Entry 3GTQ (X-ray diffraction, 3.80 A resolution); this record covers chains A and B of the 12 polymer chains in the assembly.

== Chain A ==
Molecule: DNA-directed RNA polymerase II subunit RPB1
From: Saccharomyces cerevisiae
Notes: EC 2.7.7.6; fragment: DNA-directed RNA polymerase II largest subunit
UniProtKB: P04050 (RPB1_YEAST); numbering as in UniProt (aligned over 1-1733)
Sequence (1733 residues; each row starts with the number of its first residue):
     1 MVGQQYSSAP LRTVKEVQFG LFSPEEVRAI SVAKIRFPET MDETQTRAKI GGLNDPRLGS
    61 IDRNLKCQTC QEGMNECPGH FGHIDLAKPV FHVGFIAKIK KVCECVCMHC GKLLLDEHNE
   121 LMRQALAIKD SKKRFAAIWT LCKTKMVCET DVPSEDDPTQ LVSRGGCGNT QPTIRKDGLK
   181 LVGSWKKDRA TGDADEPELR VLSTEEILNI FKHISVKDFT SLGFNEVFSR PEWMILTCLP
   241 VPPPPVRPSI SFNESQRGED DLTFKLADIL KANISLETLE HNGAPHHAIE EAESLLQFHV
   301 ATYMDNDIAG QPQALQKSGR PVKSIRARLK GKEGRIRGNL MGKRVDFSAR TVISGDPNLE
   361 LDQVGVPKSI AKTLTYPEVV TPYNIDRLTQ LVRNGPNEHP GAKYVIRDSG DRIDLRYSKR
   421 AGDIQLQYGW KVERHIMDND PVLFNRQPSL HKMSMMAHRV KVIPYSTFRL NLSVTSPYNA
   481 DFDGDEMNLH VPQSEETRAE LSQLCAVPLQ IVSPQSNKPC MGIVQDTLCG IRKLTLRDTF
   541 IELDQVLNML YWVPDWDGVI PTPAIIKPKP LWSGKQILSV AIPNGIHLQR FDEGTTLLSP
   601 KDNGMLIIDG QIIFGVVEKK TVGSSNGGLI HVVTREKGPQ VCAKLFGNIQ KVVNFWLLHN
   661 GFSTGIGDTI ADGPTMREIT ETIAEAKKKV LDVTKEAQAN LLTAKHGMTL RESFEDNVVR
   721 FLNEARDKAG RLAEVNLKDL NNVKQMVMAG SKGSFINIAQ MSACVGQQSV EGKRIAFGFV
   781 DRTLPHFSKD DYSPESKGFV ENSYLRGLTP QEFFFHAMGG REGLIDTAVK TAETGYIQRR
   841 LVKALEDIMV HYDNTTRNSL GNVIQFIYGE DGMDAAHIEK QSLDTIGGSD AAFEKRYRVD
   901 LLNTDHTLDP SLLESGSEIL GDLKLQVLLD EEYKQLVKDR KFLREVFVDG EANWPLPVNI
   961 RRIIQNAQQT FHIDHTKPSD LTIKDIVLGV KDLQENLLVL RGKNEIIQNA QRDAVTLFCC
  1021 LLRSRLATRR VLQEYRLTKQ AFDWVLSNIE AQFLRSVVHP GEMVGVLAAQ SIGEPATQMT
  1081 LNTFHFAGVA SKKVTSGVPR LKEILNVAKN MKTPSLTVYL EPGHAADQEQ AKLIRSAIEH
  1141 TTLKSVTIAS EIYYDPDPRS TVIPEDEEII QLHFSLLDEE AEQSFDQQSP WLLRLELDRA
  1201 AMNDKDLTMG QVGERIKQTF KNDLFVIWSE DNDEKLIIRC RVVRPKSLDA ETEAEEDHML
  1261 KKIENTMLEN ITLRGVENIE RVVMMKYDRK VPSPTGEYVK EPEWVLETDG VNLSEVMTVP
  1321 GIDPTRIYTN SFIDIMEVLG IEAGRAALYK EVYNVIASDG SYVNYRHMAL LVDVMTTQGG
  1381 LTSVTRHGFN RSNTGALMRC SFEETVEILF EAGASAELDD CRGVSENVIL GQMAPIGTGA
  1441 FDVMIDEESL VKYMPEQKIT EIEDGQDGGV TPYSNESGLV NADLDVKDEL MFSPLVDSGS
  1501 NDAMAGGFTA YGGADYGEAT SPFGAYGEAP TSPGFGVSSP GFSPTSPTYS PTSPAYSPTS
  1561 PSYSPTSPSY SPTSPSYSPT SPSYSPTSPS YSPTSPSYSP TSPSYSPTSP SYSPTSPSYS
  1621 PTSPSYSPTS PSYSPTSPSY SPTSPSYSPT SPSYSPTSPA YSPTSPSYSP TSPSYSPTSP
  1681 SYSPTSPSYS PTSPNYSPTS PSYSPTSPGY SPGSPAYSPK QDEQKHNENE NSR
Unresolved in the structure: 1-2, 155-160, 187-198, 1082-1091, 1177-1186, 1244-1253, 1446-1733
Ion coordination: Zn2+ site 1: Cys67, Cys70; Zn2+ site 2 near Cys167 (its only coordinating residue here)

== Chain B ==
Molecule: DNA-directed RNA polymerase II subunit RPB2
From: Saccharomyces cerevisiae
Notes: EC 2.7.7.6; fragment: DNA-directed RNA polymerase II 140 kDa polypeptide
UniProtKB: P08518 (RPB2_YEAST); residues 1-1224 here = UniProt positions 1-1224
Sequence (1224 residues; each row starts with the number of its first residue):
     1 MSDLANSEKY YDEDPYGFED ESAPITAEDS WAVISAFFRE KGLVSQQLDS FNQFVDYTLQ
    61 DIICEDSTLI LEQLAQHTTE SDNISRKYEI SFGKIYVTKP MVNESDGVTH ALYPQEARLR
   121 NLTYSSGLFV DVKKRTYEAI DVPGRELKYE LIAEESEDDS ESGKVFIGRL PIMLRSKNCY
   181 LSEATESDLY KLKECPFDMG GYFIINGSEK VLIAQERSAG NIVQVFKKAA PSPISHVAEI
   241 RSALEKGSRF ISTLQVKLYG REGSSARTIK ATLPYIKQDI PIVIIFRALG IIPDGEILEH
   301 ICYDVNDWQM LEMLKPCVED GFVIQDRETA LDFIGRRGTA LGIKKEKRIQ YAKDILQKEF
   361 LPHITQLEGF ESRKAFFLGY MINRLLLCAL DRKDQDDRDH FGKKRLDLAG PLLAQLFKTL
   421 FKKLTKDIFR YMQRTVEEAH DFNMKLAINA KTITSGLKYA LATGNWGEQK KAMSSRAGVS
   481 QVLNRYTYSS TLSHLRRTNT PIGRDGKLAK PRQLHNTHWG LVCPAETPEG QACGLVKNLS
   541 LMSCISVGTD PMPIITFLSE WGMEPLEDYV PHQSPDATRV FVNGVWHGVH RNPARLMETL
   601 RTLRRKGDIN PEVSMIRDIR EKELKIFTDA GRVYRPLFIV EDDESLGHKE LKVRKGHIAK
   661 LMATEYQDIE GGFEDVEEYT WSSLLNEGLV EYIDAEEEES ILIAMQPEDL EPAEANEEND
   721 LDVDPAKRIR VSHHATTFTH CEIHPSMILG VAASIIPFPD HNQSPRNTYQ SAMGKQAMGV
   781 FLTNYNVRMD TMANILYYPQ KPLGTTRAME YLKFRELPAG QNAIVAIACY SGYNQEDSMI
   841 MNQSSIDRGL FRSLFFRSYM DQEKKYGMSI TETFEKPQRT NTLRMKHGTY DKLDDDGLIA
   901 PGVRVSGEDV IIGKTTPISP DEEELGQRTA YHSKRDASTP LRSTENGIVD QVLVTTNQDG
   961 LKFVKVRVRT TKIPQIGDKF ASRHGQKGTI GITYRREDMP FTAEGIVPDL IINPHAIPSR
  1021 MTVAHLIECL LSKVAALSGN EGDASPFTDI TVEGISKLLR EHGYQSRGFE VMYNGHTGKK
  1081 LMAQIFFGPT YYQRLRHMVD DKIHARARGP MQVLTRQPVE GRSRDGGLRF GEMERDCMIA
  1141 HGAASFLKER LMEASDAFRV HICGICGLMT VIAKLNHNQF ECKGCDNKID IYQIHIPYAA
  1201 KLLFQELMAM NITPRLYTDR SRDF
Unresolved in the structure: 1-19, 71-89, 135-163, 336-344, 438-445, 503-508, 669-677, 716-721, 920-932
Ion coordination: Zn2+: Cys1163, Cys1182, Cys1185

== Chain A / chain B interface ==
Pairs across the interface - 401 pairs, chain A then chain B:
  Gln4(A) - Phe1158(B)
  Gln4(A) - Arg1159(B)  hydrogen bond
  Gln5(A) - Leu1175(B)
  Tyr6(A) - Leu1175(B)
  Ser7(A) - His1161(B)
  Ser7(A) - Gln1193(B)
  Ser8(A) - Asn1178(B)  hydrogen bond
  Ser8(A) - Phe1180(B)
  Ala9(A) - Ile1191(B)
  Ala9(A) - Gln1193(B)
  Pro10(A) - Gln1193(B)  hydrogen bond (backbone-backbone)
  Leu11(A) - Gln1193(B)
  Leu11(A) - His1195(B)
  Arg12(A) - Tyr1192(B)
  Arg12(A) - Gln1193(B)  hydrogen bond (backbone-backbone)
  Arg12(A) - Ile1194(B)
  Arg12(A) - Thr1218(B)
  Thr13(A) - Thr1218(B)
  Val14(A) - Leu1216(B)  hydrophobic
  Val14(A) - Tyr1217(B)
  Lys15(A) - Tyr1217(B)  hydrogen bond (backbone-backbone)
  Lys15(A) - Thr1218(B)  hydrogen bond (side chain-backbone)
  Lys15(A) - Asp1219(B)
  Lys15(A) - Arg1220(B)  hydrogen bond (backbone-side chain)
  Glu16(A) - Arg1215(B)
  Glu16(A) - Tyr1217(B)  hydrogen bond (backbone-backbone)
  Glu16(A) - Ser1221(B)
  Val17(A) - Arg1215(B)
  Gln18(A) - Thr1213(B)
  Gln18(A) - Pro1214(B)
  Gln18(A) - Arg1215(B)  hydrogen bond (backbone-backbone)
  Phe19(A) - Thr1213(B)
  Gly20(A) - Ile1212(B)
  Gly20(A) - Thr1213(B)  hydrogen bond (backbone-backbone)
  Leu21(A) - Asn1211(B)
  Leu21(A) - Thr1213(B)  hydrogen bond (backbone-side chain)
  Phe22(A) - Leu1168(B)  hydrophobic
  Phe22(A) - Met1208(B)
  Phe22(A) - Asn1211(B)  hydrogen bond (backbone-backbone)
  Phe22(A) - Thr1213(B)
  Glu26(A) - Cys1166(B)
  Glu26(A) - Arg1215(B)  salt bridge
  Ala29(A) - Lys1183(B)
  Ala29(A) - Gly1184(B)
  Ile30(A) - Leu1168(B)  hydrophobic
  Ile30(A) - Thr1170(B)
  Ile30(A) - Lys1183(B)  hydrogen bond (backbone-side chain)
  Arg47(A) - Ser919(B)  hydrogen bond (side chain-backbone)
  Arg63(A) - Arg884(B)
  Gln68(A) - Ile1172(B)
  Thr69(A) - Lys1174(B)
  Cys70(A) - Ala1173(B)
  Gln71(A) - Leu1175(B)
  Met74(A) - Arg1116(B)
  Glu76(A) - Phe1158(B)
  Glu76(A) - Arg1159(B)  salt bridge
  Glu76(A) - Ala1173(B)
  Pro78(A) - Lys1201(B)  hydrogen bond (backbone-side chain)
  Pro78(A) - Gln1205(B)  hydrogen bond (backbone-side chain)
  Gly79(A) - Gln1205(B)  hydrogen bond (backbone-side chain)
  Phe81(A) - Gln1205(B)
  Phe81(A) - Met1208(B)  hydrophobic
  Phe81(A) - Ala1209(B)
  His92(A) - Met1210(B)  hydrogen bond (side chain-backbone)
  His92(A) - Asn1211(B)
  Phe228(A) - Arg1215(B)
  Leu236(A) - Asn1211(B)
  Leu239(A) - Ala1209(B)
  Pro240(A) - Met1208(B)
  Pro240(A) - Ala1209(B)  hydrophobic
  Pro240(A) - Asn1211(B)
  Pro242(A) - Ala1209(B)  hydrophobic
  Pro243(A) - Gln1205(B)
  Pro245(A) - Tyr1198(B)  hydrogen bond (backbone-side chain)
  Pro245(A) - Lys1201(B)
  Pro245(A) - Leu1202(B)
  Val246(A) - Leu1202(B)  hydrophobic
  Val246(A) - Gln1205(B)
  Val246(A) - Glu1206(B)
  Pro248(A) - Leu1114(B)
  Glu254(A) - Arg884(B)  salt bridge
  Glu254(A) - Ile918(B)
  Glu254(A) - Arg935(B)  salt bridge
  Ser255(A) - Ile918(B)
  Ser255(A) - Ser919(B)  hydrogen bond (side chain-backbone)
  Tyr303(A) - Ala1209(B)  hydrogen bond (side chain-backbone)
  Met304(A) - Met1210(B)  hydrophobic
  Arg320(A) - Gln469(B)  hydrogen bond (side chain-backbone)
  Arg320(A) - Lys470(B)
  Arg320(A) - Lys471(B)
  Pro321(A) - Lys471(B)
  Ile325(A) - Met1210(B)  hydrophobic
  Arg328(A) - Glu1206(B)
  Leu329(A) - Leu1203(B)  hydrophobic
  Leu329(A) - Glu1206(B)
  Lys332(A) - Glu1132(B)  salt bridge
  Arg335(A) - Leu1114(B)
  Arg335(A) - Leu1202(B)
  Arg335(A) - Glu1206(B)  salt bridge
  Ile336(A) - Leu1203(B)  hydrophobic
  Arg337(A) - Arg1129(B)
  Arg337(A) - Glu1132(B)  salt bridge
  Gly338(A) - Arg1129(B)  hydrogen bond (backbone-side chain)
  Asn339(A) - Gln1117(B)  hydrogen bond (backbone-side chain)
  Leu340(A) - Ala1199(B)  hydrophobic
  Leu340(A) - Ala1200(B)  hydrophobic
  Met341(A) - Glu1132(B)
  Met341(A) - Arg1135(B)  hydrogen bond
  Gly342(A) - Arg1129(B)
  Gly342(A) - Phe1130(B)
  Gly342(A) - Gly1131(B)
  Gly342(A) - Glu1132(B)
  Lys343(A) - Gln1117(B)
  Lys343(A) - Arg1129(B)
  Lys343(A) - Phe1130(B)  hydrogen bond (backbone-backbone)
  Lys343(A) - Leu1151(B)
  Lys343(A) - Ser1155(B)
  Lys343(A) - Asp1156(B)  salt bridge
  Lys343(A) - Pro1197(B)
  Arg344(A) - Gln1117(B)
  Arg344(A) - Pro1118(B)
  Arg344(A) - Val1119(B)
  Arg344(A) - Glu1120(B)
  Arg344(A) - Gly1127(B)  hydrogen bond (side chain-backbone)
  Arg344(A) - Leu1128(B)
  Arg344(A) - Arg1129(B)
  Arg344(A) - Ser1155(B)  hydrogen bond (backbone-side chain)
  Val345(A) - Pro1118(B)
  Val345(A) - Gly1127(B)
  Val345(A) - Leu1128(B)  hydrogen bond (backbone-backbone)
  Val345(A) - Arg1150(B)
  Val345(A) - Ala1154(B)
  Val345(A) - Ser1155(B)
  Asp346(A) - Arg1106(B)  salt bridge
  Asp346(A) - Arg1108(B)
  Asp346(A) - Gly1109(B)
  Asp346(A) - Met1111(B)
  Asp346(A) - Arg1150(B)  hydrogen bond (backbone-side chain)
  Asp346(A) - Ala1154(B)
  Asp346(A) - Ser1155(B)  hydrogen bond (side chain-backbone)
  Phe347(A) - Arg1106(B)  hydrogen bond (backbone-backbone)
  Phe347(A) - Ala1107(B)  hydrophobic
  Phe347(A) - Arg1108(B)
  Phe347(A) - Arg1150(B)  hydrogen bond (backbone-side chain)
  Phe347(A) - Ala1154(B)  hydrophobic
  Ser348(A) - Ala1105(B)
  Ser348(A) - Arg1106(B)  hydrogen bond (backbone-backbone)
  Ser348(A) - Leu1128(B)
  Ala349(A) - His1104(B)
  Ala349(A) - Ala1105(B)  hydrophobic
  Ala349(A) - Leu1128(B)
  Arg350(A) - Ile1103(B)
  Arg350(A) - His1104(B)  hydrogen bond (backbone-backbone)
  Arg350(A) - Leu1128(B)
  Thr351(A) - Ile1103(B)
  Val352(A) - Val1099(B)  hydrophobic
  Gly355(A) - Tyr833(B)
  Asp356(A) - Tyr833(B)  hydrogen bond
  Pro357(A) - Ser831(B)
  Pro357(A) - Gly832(B)
  Pro357(A) - Tyr833(B)
  Asn358(A) - Tyr833(B)  hydrogen bond
  Ile370(A) - Ile1103(B)  hydrophobic
  Ile370(A) - Ala1105(B)  hydrophobic
  Thr373(A) - Ala1105(B)
  Thr373(A) - Ala1107(B)
  Leu374(A) - Arg1106(B)
  Leu374(A) - Ala1107(B)  hydrophobic
  Arg412(A) - Arg1108(B)
  Glu433(A) - Arg1108(B)  salt bridge
  Leu443(A) - Met1138(B)  hydrophobic
  Leu443(A) - Phe1146(B)  hydrophobic
  Gln447(A) - Glu1134(B)  hydrogen bond
  Ser449(A) - Met1133(B)
  Ser449(A) - Glu1134(B)
  Ser449(A) - Cys1137(B)  hydrogen bond (backbone-side chain)
  His451(A) - Cys1137(B)  hydrogen bond (backbone-side chain)
  Lys452(A) - Ala1140(B)
  Lys452(A) - His1141(B)  hydrogen bond (backbone-side chain)
  Met455(A) - Phe1130(B)  hydrophobic
  Met455(A) - Glu1134(B)
  Met455(A) - Cys1137(B)  hydrophobic
  Met455(A) - Met1138(B)  hydrophobic
  Met455(A) - His1141(B)  hydrogen bond (backbone-side chain)
  Tyr465(A) - Ile976(B)  hydrophobic
  Tyr465(A) - Thr993(B)
  Ser466(A) - Gln975(B)  hydrogen bond
  Ser466(A) - Asp1100(B)  hydrogen bond
  Ser466(A) - Ile1103(B)
  Thr467(A) - Ile976(B)
  Thr467(A) - Gly977(B)
  Thr467(A) - Val1099(B)
  Arg469(A) - Tyr833(B)
  Arg469(A) - Gly991(B)  hydrogen bond (side chain-backbone)
  Leu472(A) - Gln835(B)
  Thr475(A) - Glu836(B)
  Asp481(A) - Glu836(B)
  Asp481(A) - Asp837(B)
  Phe482(A) - Gln835(B)
  Phe482(A) - Glu836(B)  hydrogen bond (backbone-backbone)
  Phe482(A) - Asp837(B)
  Phe482(A) - Ser838(B)  hydrogen bond (backbone-backbone)
  Phe482(A) - Thr989(B)
  Asp483(A) - Asp837(B)
  Asp483(A) - Lys979(B)
  Asp483(A) - Lys987(B)
  Asp483(A) - Thr989(B)
  Gly484(A) - Thr989(B)
  Asn488(A) - Leu1128(B)
  His490(A) - Phe1130(B)
  His490(A) - Arg1150(B)
  Val491(A) - Arg1150(B)  hydrogen bond (backbone-side chain)
  Pro492(A) - Glu1149(B)
  Gln493(A) - Glu1149(B)  hydrogen bond (backbone-side chain)
  Ser494(A) - Glu1149(B)  hydrogen bond (backbone-side chain)
  Glu496(A) - Ser1145(B)
  Thr497(A) - Phe1146(B)
  Thr497(A) - Glu1149(B)  hydrogen bond
  Glu500(A) - Ala1143(B)
  Glu500(A) - Ala1144(B)  hydrogen bond (side chain-backbone)
  Glu500(A) - Ser1145(B)  hydrogen bond (side chain-backbone)
  Glu500(A) - Phe1146(B)
  Leu504(A) - His1141(B)
  Leu504(A) - Gly1142(B)
  Cys505(A) - His1141(B)
  Gln510(A) - His1141(B)  hydrogen bond
  Val524(A) - Gln835(B)
  Val524(A) - Glu836(B)
  Gln525(A) - Gln835(B)
  Gln525(A) - Glu836(B)  hydrogen bond (side chain-backbone)
  Gln525(A) - Asn1013(B)  hydrogen bond
  Gln525(A) - His1015(B)
  Asp526(A) - Cys829(B)
  Asp526(A) - Gly832(B)
  Asp526(A) - Gln835(B)
  Asp526(A) - Asn1013(B)
  Asp526(A) - His1015(B)
  Cys529(A) - His1015(B)
  Gln545(A) - Lys1079(B)
  Leu657(A) - Cys829(B)  hydrophobic
  Leu658(A) - Tyr830(B)
  Leu658(A) - Ser831(B)
  Leu658(A) - Asn1074(B)
  His659(A) - Thr1077(B)
  His659(A) - Leu1081(B)
  Asn660(A) - Leu1081(B)
  Asn660(A) - Met1082(B)
  Gly661(A) - Ala1083(B)
  Phe662(A) - Ala828(B)
  Phe662(A) - Cys829(B)  hydrogen bond (backbone-backbone)
  Phe662(A) - Pro1014(B)
  Ser663(A) - Ile827(B)  hydrogen bond (side chain-backbone)
  Ser663(A) - Ala828(B)
  Ser663(A) - Pro1014(B)
  Ser663(A) - Gln1084(B)
  Ser663(A) - Ile1085(B)
  Ser663(A) - Phe1086(B)  hydrogen bond (side chain-backbone)
  Thr664(A) - Ile827(B)
  Thr664(A) - Pro1014(B)
  Thr664(A) - Phe1086(B)
  Gly665(A) - Leu1026(B)
  Gly665(A) - Phe1069(B)
  Gly665(A) - Phe1086(B)
  Ile666(A) - Leu1026(B)  hydrophobic
  Ile666(A) - Leu1030(B)  hydrophobic
  Ile666(A) - Val1052(B)  hydrophobic
  Asp668(A) - Phe1069(B)
  Ile670(A) - Glu1053(B)
  Ile670(A) - Arg1067(B)
  Val743(A) - Pro1018(B)  hydrophobic
  Met746(A) - Pro1014(B)
  Met746(A) - His1015(B)  hydrogen bond
  Met746(A) - Pro1018(B)  hydrophobic
  Ser751(A) - His1015(B)  hydrogen bond
  Lys752(A) - Glu836(B)  salt bridge
  Lys752(A) - His1015(B)
  Lys752(A) - Ser1019(B)
  Lys752(A) - Arg1020(B)
  Asn757(A) - Pro1018(B)
  Asn757(A) - Met1021(B)
  Gln760(A) - Met1021(B)
  Met761(A) - Val1023(B)  hydrophobic
  Glu771(A) - Lys510(B)
  Glu771(A) - Gln513(B)
  Ala776(A) - Asn516(B)
  Gly778(A) - His400(B)
  Gly778(A) - His515(B)
  Gly778(A) - Asn516(B)  hydrogen bond (backbone-side chain)
  Phe779(A) - Asn516(B)
  Phe779(A) - Thr517(B)
  Phe779(A) - Glu698(B)
  Phe779(A) - Glu699(B)
  Val780(A) - Glu699(B)  hydrogen bond (backbone-side chain)
  Arg782(A) - Glu698(B)  hydrogen bond (side chain-backbone)
  Arg782(A) - Glu699(B)  hydrogen bond (side chain-backbone)
  Arg782(A) - Ser700(B)
  Arg782(A) - Ile701(B)  hydrogen bond (side chain-backbone)
  Thr783(A) - Asn516(B)
  Leu784(A) - Trp519(B)  hydrophobic
  Pro785(A) - Glu698(B)
  Pro785(A) - Ile701(B)
  Pro785(A) - Leu702(B)
  Pro785(A) - Ile703(B)  hydrogen bond (backbone-backbone)
  His786(A) - Trp519(B)  hydrogen bond
  His786(A) - Leu702(B)
  His786(A) - Ile703(B)
  His786(A) - Met705(B)  hydrogen bond
  His786(A) - Glu742(B)
  Glu795(A) - Val731(B)
  Glu801(A) - Ile729(B)
  Asn802(A) - Arg728(B)
  Asn802(A) - Ile729(B)  hydrogen bond (side chain-backbone)
  Tyr804(A) - His761(B)  hydrogen bond (backbone-side chain)
  Tyr804(A) - Asn762(B)
  Tyr804(A) - Gln763(B)
  Tyr804(A) - Val1023(B)  hydrophobic
  Leu805(A) - His761(B)  hydrogen bond (backbone-side chain)
  Leu805(A) - Val1023(B)  hydrophobic
  Arg806(A) - Arg728(B)
  Arg806(A) - His761(B)
  Gly807(A) - Arg728(B)
  Gly807(A) - Asp760(B)
  Gly807(A) - His761(B)  hydrogen bond (backbone-side chain)
  Leu808(A) - Arg728(B)  hydrogen bond (backbone-side chain)
  Leu808(A) - Asp760(B)  hydrogen bond (backbone-backbone)
  Thr809(A) - Arg728(B)
  Thr809(A) - Arg730(B)
  Thr809(A) - Phe1047(B)
  Pro810(A) - Trp519(B)
  Pro810(A) - Met705(B)  hydrophobic
  Pro810(A) - Phe1047(B)  hydrophobic
  Gln811(A) - Met705(B)
  Phe813(A) - Asn767(B)
  Phe813(A) - Phe1047(B)  hydrophobic
  Phe814(A) - Leu514(B)  hydrophobic
  Phe814(A) - His515(B)
  Phe814(A) - Trp519(B)  hydrophobic
  His816(A) - Asn762(B)
  His816(A) - Gln763(B)
  His816(A) - Ser764(B)  hydrogen bond (side chain-backbone)
  Ala817(A) - Leu514(B)
  Ala817(A) - Pro524(B)  hydrophobic
  Ala817(A) - Ser764(B)
  Met818(A) - Leu514(B)
  Met818(A) - Asn516(B)
  Arg821(A) - Arg512(B)  hydrogen bond (side chain-backbone)
  Arg821(A) - Gln513(B)
  Arg821(A) - Leu514(B)
  Arg821(A) - Pro524(B)  hydrogen bond (side chain-backbone)
  Arg821(A) - Thr527(B)
  Glu822(A) - Gln513(B)  hydrogen bond
  Leu824(A) - Pro765(B)  hydrophobic
  Leu824(A) - Thr768(B)
  Leu824(A) - Tyr769(B)
  Ile825(A) - Arg512(B)
  Ala828(A) - Gly530(B)
  Arg839(A) - Glu1132(B)  salt bridge
  Val842(A) - Asp1136(B)
  Lys843(A) - Arg1135(B)
  Glu846(A) - Arg1135(B)  salt bridge
  Met1063(A) - Ile1139(B)
  Val1066(A) - Asp1136(B)
  Val1066(A) - Ile1139(B)  hydrophobic
  Val1066(A) - Ala1140(B)  hydrophobic
  Leu1067(A) - Ala1140(B)
  Gln1070(A) - Cys1137(B)  hydrogen bond
  Gln1070(A) - Ala1140(B)
  Lys1144(A) - Glu262(B)  salt bridge
  Asn1265(A) - Gly263(B)  hydrogen bond (side chain-backbone)
  Asn1265(A) - Ser265(B)
  Glu1269(A) - Glu262(B)
  Val1406(A) - Met1210(B)  hydrophobic
  Leu1409(A) - Leu1207(B)  hydrophobic
  Leu1409(A) - Ile1212(B)
  Phe1410(A) - Met1210(B)  hydrophobic
  Phe1410(A) - Ile1212(B)  hydrophobic
  Leu1418(A) - Arg1222(B)
  Cys1421(A) - Arg1220(B)
  Arg1422(A) - Arg1220(B)  hydrogen bond (side chain-backbone)
  Val1424(A) - Ile1139(B)  hydrophobic
  Val1428(A) - Arg1135(B)
  Val1428(A) - Leu1147(B)  hydrophobic
  Val1428(A) - Leu1151(B)  hydrophobic
  Ile1429(A) - Pro1197(B)
  Ile1429(A) - Ala1200(B)
  Leu1430(A) - His1195(B)
  Leu1430(A) - Ile1196(B)
  Leu1430(A) - Pro1197(B)
  Leu1430(A) - Phe1204(B)  hydrophobic
  Leu1430(A) - Leu1216(B)  hydrophobic
  Gly1431(A) - Leu1151(B)
  Gly1431(A) - Met1152(B)
  Gly1431(A) - Pro1197(B)
  Gln1432(A) - Lys1148(B)
  Met1433(A) - Lys1148(B)
  Ile1436(A) - Ile1139(B)  hydrophobic
  Ile1436(A) - Gly1142(B)
  Gly1437(A) - Gly1142(B)
  Thr1438(A) - Gly1142(B)  hydrogen bond (side chain-backbone)
  Thr1438(A) - Ala1144(B)
  Gly1439(A) - Ala1144(B)
Other interface residues (no listed pair), chain A (222 interface residues in all): Ser31, Asn75, Trp233, Cys238, Ile353, Ser354, Thr375, Asn445, Leu450, Ala480, Glu486, Leu501, Thr527, Asp544, Gly667, Asn742, Ile756, Val770, Phe787, Ser788, Lys789, Asp790, Glu812, Gly820, Val829, Gln838, Lys1261, Gly1413, Asp1420, Ser1425, Ala1434
Other interface residues (no listed pair), chain B (205 interface residues in all): Glu312, Asp397, His518, Gln531, Cys533, Gly534, Arg620, Arg635, Ala695, Ala704, Pro725, Ala726, Ala735, Pro745, Leu749, Pro759, Asn834, Gly988, Ile990, Ile992, Ile1017, Ile1027, His1076, Lys1080, Lys1102, Thr1115, Met1169, His1177

== In short ==
222 residues of chain A and 205 residues of chain B are in contact, with 83 hydrogen bonds and 14 salt
bridges. Among the polar pairs are Glu26(A)-Arg1215(B), Glu76(A)-Arg1159(B) and Glu254(A)-Arg884(B). The Zn2+
site 1 is built by Cys67(A) and Cys70(A).
Here chain A is DNA-directed RNA polymerase II subunit RPB1 and chain B is DNA-directed RNA polymerase II
subunit RPB2, both from Saccharomyces cerevisiae. Entry 3GTQ (Backtracked RNA polymerase II complex induced by
damage) was determined by X-ray diffraction together with 3GTG, 3GTJ, 3GTK, 3GTL, 3GTM, 3GTO and 3GTP from the
same study.
